Entry 7ECY (electron microscopy, 3.60 A resolution); this record covers chains C and E of the 5 polymer chains in the assembly.

Chain C:
Molecule: Capsid protein VP2
Source organism: Human enterovirus D68
UniProtKB: A0A097BW12 (A0A097BW12_HED68); residues 1-248 here correspond to UniProt positions 70-317 (UniProt number = residue number + 69)
Chain sequence (248 residues; each row starts with the number of its first residue):
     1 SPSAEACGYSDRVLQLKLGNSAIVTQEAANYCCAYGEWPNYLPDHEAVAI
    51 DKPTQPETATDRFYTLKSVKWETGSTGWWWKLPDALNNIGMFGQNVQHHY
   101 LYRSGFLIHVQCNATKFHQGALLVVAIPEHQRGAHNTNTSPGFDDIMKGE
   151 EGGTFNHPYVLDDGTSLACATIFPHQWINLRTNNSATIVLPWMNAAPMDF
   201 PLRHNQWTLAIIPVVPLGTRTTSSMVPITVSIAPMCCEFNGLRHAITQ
Disordered / not traced: 1-12, 44-53, 245-248

Chain E:
Molecule: Fab 2H12 heavy chain
Source organism: Mus musculus
Notes: antibody fragment or engineered binder
Chain sequence (216 residues; each row starts with the number of its first residue):
     1 QVQLQQPGAELVMPGASVKMSCKASGYTFTDYWMHWVKQRPGQGLEWIGA
    51 IDTSDSYTTYNRKFKGKATLTVDESSSTAYMQLISLTSEDSAVYYCARGG
   101 GGNSPFAYWGQGTLVTVSAAKTTAPSVYPLAPVCGDTTGSSVTLGCLVKG
   151 YFPEPVTLTWNSGSLSSGVHTFPAVLQSDLYTLSSSVTVTSSTWPSQSIT
   201 CNVAHPASSTKVDKKI
Disordered / not traced: 120-216
Disulfide bonds: C22-C96

How chain C and chain E interact:
Residue-residue contacts (18):
  H135(C) with W33(E), hydrogen bond (backbone-side chain)
  N136(C) with D31(E), hydrogen bond (side chain-backbone); W33(E), hydrogen bond (backbone-side chain); G100(E); G101(E)
  T137(C) with W33(E); G100(E); G101(E); S104(E), hydrogen bond
  N138(C) with G101(E); N103(E); S104(E), hydrogen bond
  D144(C) with R62(E)
  D145(C) with Y57(E), hydrogen bond; T58(E); T59(E), hydrogen bond
  N156(C) with D55(E); Y57(E)
Other interface residues (no listed pair), chain C (12 interface residues in all): A134, T139, P141, F143, F155
Other interface residues (no listed pair), chain E (13 interface residues in all): Y32, Y60

In short:
The interface between chain C and chain E involves 12 residues on one side and 13 on the other, with 7
hydrogen bonds. Polar pairs include H135(C)-W33(E), N136(C)-D31(E) and N136(C)-W33(E).
Chain C is Capsid protein VP2 (Human enterovirus D68) and chain E is Fab 2H12 heavy chain (Mus musculus); the
structure, EV-D68 in complex with 2H12 Fab (State 3), was determined by electron microscopy, deposited
together with 7EBR and 7EBZ.
